8WKI - chains 4 and y of the 53 polymer chains in the assembly; structure by electron microscopy, 3.30 A resolution.

[Chain 4 (and y)]
Name: Flagellar basal-body rod protein FlgG
From: Salmonella enterica subsp. enterica serovar Typhimurium str. LT2
Notes: chain y of this document is another copy of the same molecule, construct and numbering; everything in this record applies to it too
Reference sequence: P0A1J3 (FLGG_SALTY); residues 1-260 here = UniProt positions 1-260
Amino-acid sequence (260 residues; row label = number of the first residue in the row):
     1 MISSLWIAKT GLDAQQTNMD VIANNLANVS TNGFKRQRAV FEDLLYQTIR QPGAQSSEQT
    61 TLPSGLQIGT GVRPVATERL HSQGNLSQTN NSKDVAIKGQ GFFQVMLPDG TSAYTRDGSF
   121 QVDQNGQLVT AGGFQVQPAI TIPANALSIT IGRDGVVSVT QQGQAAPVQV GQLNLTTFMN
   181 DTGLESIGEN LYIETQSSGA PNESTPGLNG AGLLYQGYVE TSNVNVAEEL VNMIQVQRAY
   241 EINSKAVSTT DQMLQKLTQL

[How chain 4 and chain y interact]
Contacting residue pairs (25; chain 4 residue first):
  Met1(4) - Gln235(y)
  Met1(4) - Arg238(y)
  Met1(4) - Ala239(y)  hydrogen bond (side chain-backbone)
  Met1(4) - Ile242(y)  hydrophobic
  Leu5(4) - Val231(y)  hydrophobic
  Leu5(4) - Gln235(y)
  Trp6(4) - Gln235(y)
  Lys9(4) - Glu228(y)  salt bridge
  Lys9(4) - Val231(y)
  Lys9(4) - Asn232(y)
  Asp13(4) - Asn225(y)  hydrogen bond
  Pro108(4) - Arg153(y)
  Asp109(4) - Gly207(y)
  Ile187(4) - Lys98(y)
  Glu189(4) - Arg153(y)  salt bridge
  Glu189(4) - Tyr215(y)
  Tyr240(4) - Ala227(y)
  Val247(4) - Ile234(y)  hydrophobic
  Asp251(4) - Ile234(y)
  Asp251(4) - Arg238(y)  salt bridge
  Leu254(4) - Arg238(y)
  Gln255(4) - Arg238(y)
  Thr258(4) - Glu241(y)  hydrogen bond
  Thr258(4) - Ile242(y)
  Leu260(4) - Lys245(y)
Other interface residues (no listed pair), chain 4 (18 interface residues in all): Leu12, Phe134

[Summary]
The interface between chain 4 and chain y involves 18 residues on one side and 16 on the other; the contacts
include 3 hydrogen bonds and 3 salt bridges. Polar contacts include Lys9(4)-Glu228(y), Glu189(4)-Arg153(y) and
Asp251(4)-Arg238(y).
Both chains are Flagellar basal-body rod protein FlgG (Salmonella enterica subsp. enterica serovar Typhimurium
str. LT2). Entry 8WKI (Cryo-EM structure of the distal rod-hook within the flagellar motor-hook complex in the
CW state) was determined by electron microscopy together with 8WHT, 8WIW, 8WK3, 8WK4, 8WKK, 8WKQ and 11
further entries from the same study.
